PDB entry 9GEL | electron microscopy, 4.86 A resolution (low resolution: residue-level contacts below are approximate; hydrogen-bond / salt-bridge calls are withheld) | chains L and Q of the 8 polymer chains in the assembly

Chain L:
Molecule: Hexasomal DNA Strand 2
Sequence (152 nucleotides; each row starts with the number of its first residue; numbers below 1 keep their minus sign (DT-81 is residue -81)):
   -81 TGCCGAGGCC GCTCAATTGG TCGTAGACAG CTCTAGCACC GCTTAAACGC ACGTACGCGC
   -21 TGTCCCCCGC GTTTTAACCG CCAAGGGGAT TACTCCCTAG TCTCCAGGCA CGTGTCAGAT
    39 ATATACATCC TGTGCATGTA CTCGGGATAT TG
Unresolved in the structure: -81 to -73, 41-70

Chain Q:
Protein: Histone H3.1
From: Homo sapiens
Reference sequence: P68431 (H31_HUMAN); residues 0-135 here correspond to UniProt positions 1-136 (UniProt number = residue number + 1)
Amino-acid sequence (136 residues; numbered 0 to 135; the number before each row is that of its first residue; numbering starts at 0):
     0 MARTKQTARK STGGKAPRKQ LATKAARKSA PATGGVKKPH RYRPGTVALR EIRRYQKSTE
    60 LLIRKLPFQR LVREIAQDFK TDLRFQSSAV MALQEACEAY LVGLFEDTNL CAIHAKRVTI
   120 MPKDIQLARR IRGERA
Unresolved in the structure: 0-41
UniProt features mapped onto this chain:
  - modified residue: Arg2 (Asymmetric dimethylarginine), Thr3 (Phosphothreonine), Lys4 (Allysine), Gln5 (5-glutamyl dopamine), Thr6 (Phosphothreonine), Arg8 (Citrulline), Lys9 (N6,N6,N6-trimethyllysine), Ser10 (ADP-ribosylserine), Thr11 (Phosphothreonine), Lys14 (N6-(2-hydroxyisobutyryl)lysine), Arg17 (Asymmetric dimethylarginine), Lys18 (N6-(2-hydroxyisobutyryl)lysine), Lys23 (N6-(2-hydroxyisobutyryl)lysine), Arg26 (Citrulline), Lys27 (N6,N6,N6-trimethyllysine), Ser28 (ADP-ribosylserine), Lys36 (N6,N6,N6-trimethyllysine), Lys37 (N6-methyllysine), Tyr41 (Phosphotyrosine), Lys56 (N6,N6,N6-trimethyllysine) and 8 more in UniProt
  - lipidation: Lys18 (N6-decanoyllysine)

Interface between chain L and chain Q:
Contacting residue pairs (16; chain L residue first):
  DG-23(L) - Arg83(Q)
  DG-23(L) - Phe84(Q)
  DG-23(L) - Gln85(Q)
  DG-23(L) - Ser86(Q)
  DC-22(L) - Arg72(Q)
  DC-22(L) - Arg83(Q)
  DC-22(L) - Phe84(Q)
  DC-14(L) - Arg63(Q)
  DC-4(L) - Val117(Q)
  DC-4(L) - Thr118(Q)
  DC-3(L) - Arg116(Q)
  DC-3(L) - Val117(Q)
  DC-3(L) - Thr118(Q)
  DC-3(L) - Met120(Q)
  DG-2(L) - Arg116(Q)
  DG-2(L) - Met120(Q)
Other interface residues (no listed pair), chain L (8 interface residues in all): DC-24, DG-13
Other interface residues (no listed pair), chain Q (13 interface residues in all): Leu82, Ser87, Lys115

Summary:
8 residues of chain L face 13 of chain Q across their interface.
Chain L is Hexasomal DNA Strand 2 and chain Q is Histone H3.1 (Homo sapiens); the structure, CryoEM structure
of the human INO80-Hexasome complex, was determined by electron microscopy.
